8A7T - chains A and C of the 6 polymer chains in the assembly; structure by electron microscopy, 3.00 A resolution.

[Chain A (and C)]
Name: Beta-2-microglobulin
Source organism: Homo sapiens
Notes: engineered mutation(s): D76N; chain C of this document is another copy of the same molecule, construct and numbering; everything in this record applies to it too
UniProt: P61769 (B2MG_HUMAN); residues 1-99 here correspond to UniProt positions 21-119 (UniProt number = residue number + 20)
Sequence (99 residues; numbered 1 to 99; the number before each row is that of its first residue):
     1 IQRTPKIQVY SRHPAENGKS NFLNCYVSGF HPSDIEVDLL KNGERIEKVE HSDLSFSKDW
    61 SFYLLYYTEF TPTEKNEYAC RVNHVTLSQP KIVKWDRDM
Disordered / not traced: 1-5, 91-99
Disulfide bonds: Cys25-Cys80
Sequence notes: variant Asn76 (Asp96 in P61769)
Swiss-Prot annotation at these positions:
  - modified residue: Gln2 (Pyrrolidone carboxylic acid)
  - glycosylation: Ile1 (N-linked (Glc) (glycation) isoleucine), Lys19 (N-linked (Glc) (glycation) lysine), Lys41 (N-linked (Glc) (glycation) lysine), Lys48 (N-linked (Glc) (glycation) lysine), Lys58 (N-linked (Glc) (glycation) lysine), Lys91 (N-linked (Glc) (glycation) lysine), Lys94 (N-linked (Glc) (glycation) lysine)
Reported in the primary citation:
  - conformationally variable residues: Pro32

[Interface between chain A and chain C]
Pairs across the interface (185; chain A residue first):
  Lys6(A) - Lys6(C)
  Lys6(A) - Ile7(C)  hydrogen bond (backbone-backbone)
  Ile7(A) - Ile7(C)
  Gln8(A) - Ile7(C)  hydrogen bond (backbone-backbone)
  Gln8(A) - Gln8(C)  hydrogen bond
  Gln8(A) - Val9(C)  hydrogen bond (backbone-backbone)
  Val9(A) - Val9(C)
  Tyr10(A) - Val9(C)  hydrogen bond (backbone-backbone)
  Tyr10(A) - Tyr10(C)  hydrophobic
  Tyr10(A) - Ser11(C)  hydrogen bond (backbone-backbone)
  Ser11(A) - Ser11(C)
  Arg12(A) - Ser11(C)  hydrogen bond (backbone-backbone)
  Arg12(A) - Arg12(C)
  Arg12(A) - His13(C)  hydrogen bond (backbone-backbone)
  His13(A) - His13(C)
  Pro14(A) - Pro14(C)
  Pro14(A) - Ala15(C)  hydrogen bond (backbone-backbone)
  Ala15(A) - Ala15(C)
  Glu16(A) - Ala15(C)  hydrogen bond (backbone-backbone)
  Glu16(A) - Glu16(C)
  Glu16(A) - Asn17(C)  hydrogen bond (backbone-backbone)
  Asn17(A) - Asn17(C)  hydrogen bond
  Gly18(A) - Asn17(C)  hydrogen bond (backbone-backbone)
  Lys19(A) - Lys19(C)
  Ser20(A) - Lys19(C)  hydrogen bond (backbone-backbone)
  Ser20(A) - Ser20(C)
  Ser20(A) - Asn21(C)  hydrogen bond (backbone-backbone)
  Asn21(A) - Asn21(C)
  Phe22(A) - Asn21(C)  hydrogen bond (backbone-backbone)
  Phe22(A) - Phe22(C)  hydrophobic
  Phe22(A) - Leu23(C)  hydrogen bond (backbone-backbone)
  Leu23(A) - Leu23(C)
  Leu23(A) - Asn24(C)
  Asn24(A) - Leu23(C)  hydrogen bond (backbone-backbone)
  Asn24(A) - Asn24(C)  hydrogen bond (backbone-backbone)
  Cys25(A) - Asn24(C)  hydrogen bond (backbone-backbone)
  Cys25(A) - Cys25(C)
  Tyr26(A) - Cys25(C)  hydrogen bond (backbone-backbone)
  Tyr26(A) - Tyr26(C)  hydrophobic
  Tyr26(A) - Val27(C)  hydrogen bond (backbone-backbone)
  Val27(A) - Val27(C)
  Ser28(A) - Val27(C)  hydrogen bond (backbone-backbone)
  Ser28(A) - Ser28(C)
  Ser28(A) - His31(C)
  Gly29(A) - Gly29(C)
  Phe30(A) - Gly29(C)  hydrogen bond (backbone-backbone)
  Phe30(A) - Phe30(C)  hydrophobic
  Phe30(A) - His31(C)  hydrogen bond (backbone-backbone)
  His31(A) - His31(C)
  Pro32(A) - Pro32(C)
  Pro32(A) - Ser33(C)  hydrogen bond (backbone-backbone)
  Ser33(A) - Ser33(C)
  Asp34(A) - Ser33(C)  hydrogen bond (backbone-backbone)
  Asp34(A) - Asp34(C)  hydrogen bond (backbone-backbone)
  Ile35(A) - Asp34(C)  hydrogen bond (backbone-backbone)
  Ile35(A) - Ile35(C)
  Ile35(A) - Glu36(C)  hydrogen bond (backbone-backbone)
  Glu36(A) - Glu36(C)
  Val37(A) - Glu36(C)  hydrogen bond (backbone-backbone)
  Val37(A) - Val37(C)
  Val37(A) - Asp38(C)  hydrogen bond (backbone-backbone)
  Asp38(A) - Asp38(C)
  Leu39(A) - Asp38(C)  hydrogen bond (backbone-backbone)
  Leu39(A) - Leu39(C)
  Leu39(A) - Leu40(C)  hydrogen bond (backbone-backbone)
  Leu40(A) - Leu40(C)
  Leu40(A) - Lys41(C)
  Lys41(A) - Lys41(C)
  Lys41(A) - Asn42(C)  hydrogen bond (backbone-backbone)
  Asn42(A) - Asn42(C)  hydrogen bond
  Gly43(A) - Asn42(C)  hydrogen bond (backbone-backbone)
  Gly43(A) - Gly43(C)
  Gly43(A) - Glu44(C)  hydrogen bond (backbone-backbone)
  Glu44(A) - Glu44(C)
  Arg45(A) - Glu44(C)  hydrogen bond (backbone-backbone)
  Arg45(A) - Arg45(C)
  Ile46(A) - Arg45(C)
  Ile46(A) - Ile46(C)
  Ile46(A) - Glu47(C)
  Glu47(A) - Glu47(C)  hydrogen bond (backbone-backbone)
  Glu47(A) - Lys48(C)  hydrogen bond (backbone-backbone)
  Lys48(A) - Lys48(C)
  Val49(A) - Lys48(C)  hydrogen bond (backbone-backbone)
  Val49(A) - Val49(C)
  Val49(A) - Glu50(C)  hydrogen bond (backbone-backbone)
  Glu50(A) - Glu50(C)
  His51(A) - Glu50(C)  hydrogen bond (backbone-backbone)
  His51(A) - His51(C)
  Ser52(A) - Leu39(C)
  Ser52(A) - His51(C)  hydrogen bond (backbone-backbone)
  Ser52(A) - Ser52(C)
  Ser52(A) - Asp53(C)  hydrogen bond (backbone-backbone)
  Asp53(A) - Asp53(C)
  Leu54(A) - Val37(C)  hydrophobic
  Leu54(A) - Asp38(C)
  Leu54(A) - Asp53(C)  hydrogen bond (backbone-backbone)
  Leu54(A) - Leu54(C)
  Leu54(A) - Ser55(C)  hydrogen bond (backbone-backbone)
  Ser55(A) - Ser55(C)
  Phe56(A) - Ile35(C)  hydrophobic
  Phe56(A) - Ser55(C)  hydrogen bond (backbone-backbone)
  Phe56(A) - Phe56(C)
  Ser57(A) - Phe56(C)  hydrogen bond (side chain-backbone)
  Ser57(A) - Ser57(C)
  Lys58(A) - Ser57(C)
  Lys58(A) - Lys58(C)  hydrogen bond (backbone-backbone)
  Lys58(A) - Asp59(C)
  Asp59(A) - Lys58(C)
  Asp59(A) - Asp59(C)  hydrogen bond (side chain-backbone)
  Trp60(A) - Phe30(C)  hydrophobic
  Trp60(A) - Pro32(C)  hydrophobic
  Trp60(A) - Phe56(C)  hydrophobic
  Trp60(A) - Ser57(C)
  Trp60(A) - Asp59(C)  hydrogen bond (backbone-backbone)
  Trp60(A) - Trp60(C)
  Trp60(A) - Ser61(C)  hydrogen bond (backbone-backbone)
  Ser61(A) - Phe30(C)
  Ser61(A) - Ser61(C)
  Phe62(A) - Ser28(C)
  Phe62(A) - Gly29(C)
  Phe62(A) - Phe30(C)
  Phe62(A) - Ser61(C)
  Phe62(A) - Phe62(C)
  Tyr63(A) - Phe62(C)  hydrogen bond (backbone-backbone)
  Tyr63(A) - Tyr63(C)  hydrophobic
  Tyr63(A) - Leu64(C)  hydrogen bond (backbone-backbone)
  Leu64(A) - Leu64(C)
  Leu65(A) - Leu64(C)  hydrogen bond (backbone-backbone)
  Leu65(A) - Leu65(C)  hydrophobic
  Leu65(A) - Tyr66(C)  hydrogen bond (backbone-backbone)
  Leu65(A) - Thr68(C)
  Tyr66(A) - Tyr66(C)  hydrophobic
  Tyr67(A) - Tyr66(C)  hydrogen bond (backbone-backbone)
  Tyr67(A) - Tyr67(C)
  Thr68(A) - Thr68(C)
  Thr68(A) - Glu69(C)  hydrogen bond (backbone-backbone)
  Glu69(A) - Glu69(C)
  Phe70(A) - Glu69(C)  hydrogen bond (backbone-backbone)
  Phe70(A) - Phe70(C)  hydrophobic
  Phe70(A) - Thr71(C)  hydrogen bond (backbone-backbone)
  Phe70(A) - Pro72(C)
  Thr71(A) - Thr71(C)
  Pro72(A) - Pro72(C)
  Pro72(A) - Thr73(C)  hydrogen bond (backbone-backbone)
  Thr73(A) - Thr73(C)
  Glu74(A) - Thr73(C)  hydrogen bond (backbone-backbone)
  Glu74(A) - Glu74(C)
  Glu74(A) - Lys75(C)  hydrogen bond (backbone-backbone)
  Glu74(A) - Asn76(C)
  Lys75(A) - Lys75(C)
  Lys75(A) - Asn76(C)
  Asn76(A) - Lys75(C)
  Asn76(A) - Asn76(C)  hydrogen bond (backbone-side chain)
  Asn76(A) - Glu77(C)  hydrogen bond (backbone-backbone)
  Glu77(A) - Glu77(C)
  Glu77(A) - His84(C)  salt bridge
  Tyr78(A) - Tyr26(C)  hydrophobic
  Tyr78(A) - Glu77(C)  hydrogen bond (backbone-backbone)
  Tyr78(A) - Tyr78(C)  hydrophobic
  Tyr78(A) - Ala79(C)  hydrogen bond (backbone-backbone)
  Ala79(A) - Ala79(C)
  Ala79(A) - Cys80(C)
  Ala79(A) - Val82(C)  hydrophobic
  Cys80(A) - Cys25(C)  hydrophobic
  Cys80(A) - Cys80(C)  hydrogen bond (backbone-backbone)
  Arg81(A) - Cys80(C)  hydrogen bond (backbone-backbone)
  Arg81(A) - Arg81(C)
  Arg81(A) - Val82(C)  hydrogen bond (backbone-backbone)
  Val82(A) - Val82(C)
  Asn83(A) - Arg12(C)
  Asn83(A) - Val82(C)  hydrogen bond (backbone-backbone)
  Asn83(A) - Asn83(C)  hydrogen bond
  Asn83(A) - His84(C)  hydrogen bond (backbone-backbone)
  His84(A) - His84(C)
  Val85(A) - His84(C)  hydrogen bond (backbone-backbone)
  Val85(A) - Val85(C)
  Val85(A) - Thr86(C)  hydrogen bond (backbone-backbone)
  Thr86(A) - Thr86(C)
  Leu87(A) - Thr86(C)  hydrogen bond (backbone-backbone)
  Leu87(A) - Leu87(C)
  Leu87(A) - Ser88(C)  hydrogen bond (backbone-backbone)
  Ser88(A) - Ser88(C)
  Gln89(A) - Ser88(C)  hydrogen bond (backbone-backbone)
  Gln89(A) - Gln89(C)  hydrogen bond
  Pro90(A) - Pro90(C)
Other interface residues (no listed pair), chain C (85 interface residues in all): Gly18

[Overview]
Chain A and chain C each contribute 85 residues to their interface; the contacts include 81 hydrogen bonds and
1 salt bridge. Among the polar pairs are Glu77(A)-His84(C), Gln8(A)-Gln8(C) and Asn17(A)-Asn17(C). The paper
reports conformational variability at Pro32(A).
Chain A and chain C are both Beta-2-microglobulin (Homo sapiens); the structure, beta-2-microglobulin D76N
amyloid fibril form 2PFa, was determined by electron microscopy (same publication as 8A7O, 8A7P and 8A7Q).
